PDB entry 1QRL | X-ray diffraction, 1.85 A resolution | chain A

[Chain A]
Molecule: Carbonic anhydrase
Source organism: Methanosarcina thermophila
Reference sequence: P40881 (CAH_METTE); residues 0-213 here correspond to UniProt positions 34-247 (UniProt number = residue number + 34)
Amino-acid sequence (214 residues; row label = number of the first residue in the row; numbering starts at 0):
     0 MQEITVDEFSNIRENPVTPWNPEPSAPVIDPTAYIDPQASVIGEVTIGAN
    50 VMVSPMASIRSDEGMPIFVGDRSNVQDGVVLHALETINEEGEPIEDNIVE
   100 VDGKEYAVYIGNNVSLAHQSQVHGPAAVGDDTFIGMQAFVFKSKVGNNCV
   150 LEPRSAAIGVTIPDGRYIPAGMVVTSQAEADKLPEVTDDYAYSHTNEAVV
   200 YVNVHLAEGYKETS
Sequence notes: conflict Met0 (Ala34 in P40881)
Metal / ion sites: Zn2+: His81, His117, His122 (together with bicarbonate ion)
Small-molecule neighbours: bicarbonate ion (BCT): Glu62, Gln75, His81, Ala82, Leu83, His117, His122, Val198, Val201, Asn202
UniProt features mapped onto this chain:
  - active site: Glu62 (Proton donor/acceptor), Glu84
  - binding site (substrate): Arg59 to Asp61, Gln75, Asp76, Asn202
  - binding site (Zn(2+)): His81, His117, His122

[In short]
Bound to chain A: bicarbonate ion. The Zn2+ site is built by His81, His117 and His122. UniProt lists
active-site residues Glu62 and Glu84, 6 substrate-binding residues and 3 Zn2+-binding residues.
Chain A is Carbonic anhydrase (Methanosarcina thermophila); the structure, A closer look at the active site of
gamma-carbonic anhydrases: high resolution crystallographic studies of the ..., was determined by X-ray
diffraction (same publication as 1QRE, 1QRF, 1QRG, 1QRM and 1QQ0).
